Entry 3KP3 (X-ray diffraction, 3.20 A resolution); this record covers chains A and B.

Chain A (and B):
Name: Transcriptional regulator TcaR
Source organism: Staphylococcus epidermidis RP62A
Notes: chain B of this document is another copy of the same molecule, construct and numbering; everything in this record applies to it too
UniProt: Q5HLN6 (Q5HLN6_STAEQ); residue numbers follow UniProt; this construct covers 1-151
Chain sequence (151 residues; row label = number of the first residue in the row):
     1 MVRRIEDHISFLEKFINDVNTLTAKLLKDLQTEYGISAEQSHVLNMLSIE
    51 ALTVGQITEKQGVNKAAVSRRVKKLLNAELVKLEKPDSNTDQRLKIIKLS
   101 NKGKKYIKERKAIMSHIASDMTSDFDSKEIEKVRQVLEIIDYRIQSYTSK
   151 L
Unresolved in the structure: 1-3, 84-95 (chain B: 1-4, 85-94)
Reported in the primary citation:
  - mutagenesis - A38W/S41W/H42W: abolished binding to antibiotics
  - mutagenesis - R70A/K74A: unchanged binding to antibiotics

Interface between chain A and chain B:
Pairs across the interface (75; chain A residue first):
  Glu-6(A) / Lys-111(B)  salt bridge
  Asp-7(A) / Arg-134(B)  salt bridge
  His-8(A) / Ile-130(B)
  His-8(A) / Arg-134(B)  hydrogen bond
  Ile-9(A) / Ser-115(B)
  Ile-9(A) / Ala-118(B)  hydrophobic
  Phe-11(A) / Arg-134(B)
  Phe-11(A) / Leu-137(B)
  Phe-11(A) / Glu-138(B)
  Phe-11(A) / Asp-141(B)
  Glu-13(A) / Asn-45(B)
  Glu-13(A) / Arg-110(B)  salt bridge
  Lys-14(A) / Asp-141(B)
  Lys-14(A) / Gln-145(B)  hydrogen bond
  Phe-15(A) / Leu-137(B)  hydrophobic
  Phe-15(A) / Ile-140(B)  hydrophobic
  Phe-15(A) / Asp-141(B)
  Phe-15(A) / Ile-144(B)  hydrophobic
  Asn-17(A) / His-42(B)  hydrogen bond
  Asp-18(A) / Asp-141(B)
  Asp-18(A) / Ile-144(B)
  Asp-18(A) / Gln-145(B)
  Val-19(A) / Ile-16(B)  hydrophobic
  Thr-21(A) / Lys-60(B)
  Leu-22(A) / Ile-144(B)  hydrophobic
  Leu-22(A) / Thr-148(B)
  Lys-25(A) / Glu-59(B)  salt bridge
  Ala-38(A) / Gly-62(B)
  Glu-39(A) / Val-63(B)
  His-42(A) / Asn-17(B)
  Asn-45(A) / Glu-13(B)
  Glu-59(A) / Lys-25(B)  salt bridge
  Lys-60(A) / Thr-21(B)  hydrogen bond (backbone-side chain)
  Arg-110(A) / Glu-13(B)  salt bridge
  Lys-111(A) / Ile-9(B)
  Lys-111(A) / Glu-13(B)  salt bridge
  Ala-118(A) / Ile-9(B)  hydrophobic
  Met-121(A) / Ile-140(B)  hydrophobic
  Met-121(A) / Arg-143(B)  hydrogen bond (backbone-side chain)
  Met-121(A) / Ile-144(B)  hydrophobic
  Asp-124(A) / Arg-143(B)  salt bridge
  Phe-125(A) / Val-136(B)  hydrophobic
  Phe-125(A) / Arg-143(B)
  Lys-128(A) / Lys-132(B)
  Lys-132(A) / Glu-129(B)  salt bridge
  Lys-132(A) / Val-133(B)
  Val-133(A) / Val-136(B)  hydrophobic
  Arg-134(A) / Asp-7(B)  salt bridge
  Arg-134(A) / His-8(B)
  Arg-134(A) / Phe-11(B)
  Val-136(A) / Ile-130(B)  hydrophobic
  Val-136(A) / Val-133(B)  hydrophobic
  Leu-137(A) / Phe-11(B)
  Leu-137(A) / Phe-15(B)
  Glu-138(A) / Phe-11(B)
  Ile-139(A) / Phe-125(B)  hydrophobic
  Ile-140(A) / Phe-15(B)  hydrophobic
  Ile-140(A) / Phe-125(B)  hydrophobic
  Asp-141(A) / Lys-14(B)  salt bridge
  Asp-141(A) / Phe-15(B)
  Asp-141(A) / Asp-18(B)
  Arg-143(A) / Met-121(B)  hydrogen bond (side chain-backbone)
  Arg-143(A) / Asp-124(B)  salt bridge
  Arg-143(A) / Phe-125(B)
  Ile-144(A) / Phe-15(B)  hydrophobic
  Ile-144(A) / Asp-18(B)
  Ile-144(A) / Val-19(B)  hydrophobic
  Ile-144(A) / Leu-22(B)  hydrophobic
  Ile-144(A) / Met-121(B)
  Gln-145(A) / Lys-14(B)  hydrogen bond
  Gln-145(A) / Asp-18(B)
  Tyr-147(A) / Leu-22(B)  hydrophobic
  Tyr-147(A) / Ile-117(B)
  Thr-148(A) / Leu-22(B)
  Leu-151(A) / Lys-25(B)
Also at the interface, not in a pair above, chain A (53 interface residues in all): Ile-5, Leu-12, Ile-16, Asn-20, Ala-24, Leu-26, Ser-115, Ile-117, Thr-122, Glu-129, Ile-130
Also at the interface, not in a pair above, chain B (47 interface residues in all): Met-46, Ile-49, Thr-122, Ile-139, Tyr-147

Summary:
53 residues of chain A and 47 residues of chain B are in contact; the contacts include 7 hydrogen bonds and 12
salt bridges. Polar contacts include Glu-6(A)/Lys-111(B), Asp-7(A)/Arg-134(B) and Glu-13(A)/Arg-110(B). The
paper reports that A38W/S41W/H42W of chain A abolish binding to antibiotics; R70A/K74A of chain A leave
binding to antibiotics unchanged.
Both chains are Transcriptional regulator TcaR (Staphylococcus epidermidis RP62A). Entry 3KP3 (Staphylococcus
epidermidis in complex with ampicillin) was determined by X-ray diffraction together with 3KP6, 3KP2, 3KP4,
3KP5 and 3KP7 from the same study.
